PDB entry 8J8Q | X-ray diffraction, 3.11 A resolution | chains C and P of the 4 polymer chains in the assembly

[Chain C]
Protein: CTR9-like protein
Organism: Saccharomyces eubayanus
UniProtKB: A0A0L8RHL9 (A0A0L8RHL9_SACEU); residues 1-907 here = UniProt positions 1-907
Amino-acid sequence (907 residues; row label = number of the first residue in the row):
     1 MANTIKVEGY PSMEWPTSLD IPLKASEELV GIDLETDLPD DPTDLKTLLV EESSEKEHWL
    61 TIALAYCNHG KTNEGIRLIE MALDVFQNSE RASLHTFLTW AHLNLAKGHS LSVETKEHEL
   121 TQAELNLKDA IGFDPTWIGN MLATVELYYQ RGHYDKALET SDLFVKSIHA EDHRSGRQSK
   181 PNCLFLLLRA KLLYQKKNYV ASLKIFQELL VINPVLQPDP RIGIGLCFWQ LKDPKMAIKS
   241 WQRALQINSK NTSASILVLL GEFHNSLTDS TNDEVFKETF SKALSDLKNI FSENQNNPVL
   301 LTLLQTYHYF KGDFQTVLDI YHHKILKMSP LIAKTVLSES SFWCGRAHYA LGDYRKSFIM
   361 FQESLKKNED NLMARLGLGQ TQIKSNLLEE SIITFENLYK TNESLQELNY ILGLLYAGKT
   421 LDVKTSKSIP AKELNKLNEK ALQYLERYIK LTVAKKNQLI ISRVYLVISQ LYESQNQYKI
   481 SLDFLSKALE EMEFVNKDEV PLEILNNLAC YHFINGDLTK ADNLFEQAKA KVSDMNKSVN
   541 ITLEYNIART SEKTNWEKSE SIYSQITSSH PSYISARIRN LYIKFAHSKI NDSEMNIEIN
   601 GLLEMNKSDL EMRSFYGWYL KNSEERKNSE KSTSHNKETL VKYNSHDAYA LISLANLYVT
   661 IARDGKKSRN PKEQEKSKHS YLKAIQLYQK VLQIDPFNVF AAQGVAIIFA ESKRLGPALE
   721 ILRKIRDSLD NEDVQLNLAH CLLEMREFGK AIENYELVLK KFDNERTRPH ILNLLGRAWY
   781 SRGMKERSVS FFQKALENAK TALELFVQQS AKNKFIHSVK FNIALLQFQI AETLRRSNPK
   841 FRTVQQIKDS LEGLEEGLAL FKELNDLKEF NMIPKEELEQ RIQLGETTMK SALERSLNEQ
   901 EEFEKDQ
Not modelled in the structure: 1, 532-535, 664-673, 833-848, 866-874, 907
Modified / non-standard residues: Mse1, Mse535, Mse872 (selenomethionine); Mse13, Mse81, Mse141, Mse236, Mse328, Mse360, Mse373, Mse492, Mse595, Mse605, Mse612, Mse745, Mse784, Mse889 (selenomethionine; parent Met)

[Chain P]
Protein: PAF1-like protein
Organism: Saccharomyces eubayanus
UniProtKB: A0A0L8RM45 (A0A0L8RM45_SACEU); residue numbers follow UniProt; this construct covers 1-110
Amino-acid sequence (111 residues; numbered 0 to 110; the number before each row is that of its first residue; numbering starts at 0):
     0 SMSKKQEYIA PIKYQNSLPV PQLPPKLLAY PEAPETNPDS SQLINSLYVK TNISNLIQQD
    60 EDLGMPVDLM KFPGLLNKLD SKLLYGFDNV KLDKDDRILL RDPRIDRLTK T
Not modelled in the structure: 0-8, 107-110
Sequence notes: expression tag (0)
Modified / non-standard residues: Mse1 (selenomethionine); Mse64 (selenomethionine; parent Met); Mse69 (selenomethionine; parent Met)

[Chain C / chain P interface]
Residue-residue contacts - 240 pairs, chain C then chain P:
  Val7(C) with Asp92(P)
  Tyr10(C) with Lys90(P); Leu91(P); Asp92(P), hydrogen bond (side chain-backbone); Asp95(P), hydrogen bond
  Pro11(C) with Phe86(P), hydrophobic
  Mse13(C) with Lys70(P); Phe71(P), hydrophobic; Pro72(P)
  Glu14(C) with Pro72(P)
  Trp15(C) with Mse69(P), hydrogen bond (side chain-backbone); Lys70(P); Phe71(P); Pro72(P), hydrophobic; Gly73(P); Asn76(P)
  Glu57(C) with Asn76(P)
  Leu60(C) with Leu75(P); Asn76(P)
  Thr61(C) with Asn76(P), hydrogen bond
  Leu64(C) with Mse69(P), hydrophobic; Leu75(P), hydrophobic; Asn76(P)
  Cys67(C) with Mse69(P), hydrophobic
  Asn68(C) with Mse69(P), hydrogen bond (side chain-backbone)
  Thr96(C) with Leu75(P)
  Trp100(C) with Val66(P); Asp67(P); Leu68(P)
  Asn104(C) with Asp67(P), hydrogen bond; Mse69(P)
  Lys107(C) with Asp61(P); Val66(P), hydrogen bond (side chain-backbone)
  Trp137(C) with Leu74(P), hydrophobic; Leu78(P); Ser80(P)
  Ile138(C) with Leu83(P), hydrophobic
  Glu146(C) with Val66(P)
  Tyr149(C) with Glu60(P), hydrogen bond (side chain-backbone); Asp61(P); Leu62(P)
  Gln150(C) with Asp61(P), hydrogen bond
  Tyr154(C) with Glu60(P), hydrogen bond
  Lys180(C) with Tyr84(P)
  Pro181(C) with Leu83(P); Tyr84(P)
  Asn182(C) with Leu83(P), hydrogen bond (side chain-backbone)
  Cys183(C) with Leu83(P), hydrogen bond (backbone-backbone)
  Leu184(C) with Val66(P), hydrophobic; Leu68(P), hydrophobic; Phe71(P), hydrophobic; Leu83(P), hydrophobic
  Leu187(C) with Mse64(P), hydrophobic
  Leu188(C) with Val66(P), hydrophobic
  Lys191(C) with Asp61(P), salt bridge; Leu62(P); Mse64(P), hydrogen bond (side chain-backbone)
  Tyr194(C) with Ile56(P); Leu62(P), hydrophobic
  Gln195(C) with Glu60(P), hydrogen bond (side chain-backbone)
  Leu203(C) with Pro102(P), hydrophobic
  Phe206(C) with Mse64(P), hydrophobic
  Gln207(C) with Leu98(P), hydrogen bond (side chain-backbone); Leu99(P), hydrogen bond (side chain-backbone); Arg100(P), hydrogen bond (side chain-backbone)
  Leu210(C) with Leu91(P); Asp95(P); Leu99(P), hydrophobic
  Val211(C) with Val89(P); Leu91(P), hydrophobic; Leu99(P), hydrophobic
  Ile212(C) with Tyr84(P); Gly85(P); Phe86(P), hydrogen bond (backbone-backbone)
  Asn213(C) with Phe86(P)
  Pro214(C) with Val89(P), hydrophobic; Leu91(P), hydrophobic
  Gln217(C) with Lys70(P)
  Pro218(C) with Mse64(P), hydrophobic; Pro65(P)
  Asp219(C) with Mse64(P)
  Pro220(C) with Mse64(P), hydrophobic
  Arg221(C) with Asp95(P), salt bridge; Leu98(P)
  Ile222(C) with Leu62(P); Gly63(P); Mse64(P), hydrophobic
  Gly223(C) with Mse64(P)
  Ile224(C) with Leu98(P), hydrophobic
  Leu226(C) with Leu62(P)
  Phe228(C) with Leu98(P); Arg100(P); Pro102(P), hydrophobic
  Trp229(C) with Ser53(P); Ile56(P)
  Gln230(C) with Ile56(P)
  Leu231(C) with Pro102(P), hydrophobic; Arg103(P)
  Lys232(C) with Arg103(P)
  Asp233(C) with Pro102(P); Arg103(P), hydrogen bond (side chain-backbone)
  Mse236(C) with Ile97(P); Leu98(P), hydrophobic; Arg100(P)
  Lys239(C) with Ile97(P)
  Ser240(C) with Leu98(P)
  Trp241(C) with Ile56(P), hydrophobic
  Arg243(C) with Asp92(P), salt bridge; Asp94(P), salt bridge; Asp95(P), salt bridge
  Ser253(C) with Gln58(P); Gly63(P)
  Ile256(C) with Gln58(P)
  Leu257(C) with Ile56(P); Gln58(P)
  Leu260(C) with Ile52(P), hydrophobic; Leu55(P); Ile56(P), hydrophobic
  Phe263(C) with Ile52(P), hydrophobic
  His264(C) with Asn51(P)
  Leu267(C) with Tyr47(P), hydrophobic; Val48(P); Asn51(P)
  Val299(C) with Leu55(P), hydrophobic
  Leu303(C) with Ile52(P), hydrophobic
  Thr306(C) with Tyr47(P)
  Tyr309(C) with Ser40(P); Asn44(P)
  Phe310(C) with Asn44(P); Tyr47(P), hydrophobic
  Ala333(C) with Glu60(P)
  Thr335(C) with Asn54(P)
  Val336(C) with Gln57(P); Gln58(P)
  Glu339(C) with Asn54(P), hydrogen bond; Leu55(P)
  Phe342(C) with Ile43(P), hydrophobic
  Trp343(C) with Tyr47(P), hydrophobic
  Arg346(C) with Ser40(P), hydrogen bond (side chain-backbone); Ile43(P); Asn44(P), hydrogen bond
  Tyr349(C) with Asp38(P), hydrogen bond (side chain-backbone)
  Asn368(C) with Asn54(P)
  Leu372(C) with Leu46(P), hydrophobic
  Mse373(C) with Ile43(P); Leu46(P), hydrophobic; Tyr47(P)
  Leu376(C) with Ile43(P); Leu46(P), hydrophobic
  Gly377(C) with Ile43(P)
  Gln380(C) with Pro37(P), hydrogen bond (side chain-backbone); Asp38(P); Ser39(P), hydrogen bond (side chain-backbone); Leu42(P); Ile43(P)
  Ile383(C) with Pro37(P), hydrophobic; Asp38(P)
  Lys384(C) with Asp38(P), salt bridge
  Glu407(C) with Ser45(P), hydrogen bond; Leu46(P); Lys49(P)
  Tyr410(C) with Thr35(P), hydrogen bond (side chain-backbone); Leu42(P), hydrophobic
  Ile411(C) with Pro37(P); Leu42(P), hydrophobic
  Leu414(C) with Thr35(P); Pro37(P), hydrophobic
  Leu415(C) with Pro37(P), hydrophobic
  Gln458(C) with Lys49(P), hydrogen bond
  Ile461(C) with Thr35(P)
  Arg463(C) with Ala32(P), hydrogen bond (side chain-backbone); Thr35(P), hydrogen bond; Asn36(P)
  Leu466(C) with Tyr29(P), hydrophobic
  Glu473(C) with Leu26(P)
  Leu485(C) with Tyr29(P)
  Glu503(C) with Leu27(P); Ala28(P); Tyr29(P); Pro30(P)
  Ile504(C) with Tyr29(P), hydrophobic
  Asn506(C) with Lys25(P); Leu27(P)
  Asn507(C) with Leu26(P); Leu27(P), hydrogen bond (side chain-backbone); Tyr29(P)
  Cys510(C) with Pro24(P), hydrophobic; Lys25(P), hydrogen bond (side chain-backbone); Leu26(P), hydrophobic
  Phe513(C) with Pro23(P), hydrophobic; Pro24(P)
  Phe525(C) with Pro24(P), hydrophobic
  Val539(C) with Leu27(P), hydrophobic
  Thr542(C) with Leu27(P)
  Tyr545(C) with Leu22(P), hydrogen bond (side chain-backbone); Pro23(P); Lys25(P)
  Asn546(C) with Pro24(P); Lys25(P), hydrogen bond (side chain-backbone)
  Arg549(C) with Gln21(P); Leu22(P), hydrogen bond (side chain-backbone)
  Tyr573(C) with Lys25(P)
  Ser575(C) with Lys25(P), hydrogen bond
  Arg579(C) with Pro20(P), hydrogen bond (side chain-backbone); Gln21(P); Leu22(P)
  Tyr582(C) with Val19(P), hydrophobic
  Ser614(C) with Pro20(P)
  Phe615(C) with Pro20(P)
  Trp618(C) with Val19(P), hydrophobic
  Tyr649(C) with Leu17(P); Pro18(P), hydrogen bond (side chain-backbone); Pro20(P)
  Ile652(C) with Leu17(P), hydrophobic
  Ser653(C) with Leu17(P)
  Asn656(C) with Asn15(P)
  Arg663(C) with Tyr13(P), hydrogen bond (side chain-backbone)
  Tyr688(C) with Asn15(P)
  Phe700(C) with Asn15(P), hydrogen bond (backbone-side chain); Ser16(P); Leu17(P), hydrophobic; Pro18(P), hydrophobic
  Gln703(C) with Gln14(P); Asn15(P), hydrogen bond
  Gly704(C) with Asn15(P)
  Ile707(C) with Tyr13(P), hydrophobic; Gln14(P); Asn15(P)
  Ala710(C) with Tyr13(P)
  Glu711(C) with Tyr13(P)
  Asp733(C) with Gln14(P), hydrogen bond; Ser16(P), hydrogen bond (side chain-backbone)
  Asn737(C) with Tyr13(P); Gln14(P), hydrogen bond
  Cys741(C) with Tyr13(P)
  Glu744(C) with Ile11(P)
  Asn773(C) with Ala9(P), hydrogen bond (side chain-backbone)
  Leu774(C) with Ala9(P)
  Arg777(C) with Ala9(P); Ile11(P)
Interface residues without a listed pair, chain C (159 interface residues in all): Asn3, Ser12, Pro16, Ser93, Phe97, Gly139, Leu142, Leu216, Thr268, Thr302, Lys334, Asn371, Leu405, Gln406, Ser469, Gln470, Tyr511, Ile514, Thr550, Ile578, Glu611, His740
Interface residues without a listed pair, chain P (85 interface residues in all): Lys12, Thr50, Asp59, Lys77, Asp79, Leu82, Asp101
Interface features reported in the paper:
  - interface residues, chain P: Asn15(P)

[Overview]
The interface between chain C and chain P involves 159 residues on one side and 85 on the other, with 45
hydrogen bonds and 6 salt bridges. Among the polar pairs are Lys191(C)-Asp61(P), Arg221(C)-Asp95(P) and
Arg243(C)-Asp92(P). From the paper: the interface residue Asn15(P).
Here chain C is CTR9-like protein and chain P is PAF1-like protein, both from Saccharomyces eubayanus. Entry
8J8Q (Structure of the four-component Paf1 complex from Saccharomyces eubayanus) was determined by X-ray
diffraction, deposited together with 8J8P.
